4I8D - chain A; structure by X-ray diffraction, 2.48 A resolution.

Chain A:
Protein: Beta-D-glucoside glucohydrolase
Organism: Trichoderma reesei
Notes: EC 3.2.1.21
UniProt: Q12715 (Q12715_HYPJE); residues 0-713 here correspond to UniProt positions 31-744 (UniProt number = residue number + 31)
Sequence (714 residues; each row starts with the number of its first residue; numbering starts at 0):
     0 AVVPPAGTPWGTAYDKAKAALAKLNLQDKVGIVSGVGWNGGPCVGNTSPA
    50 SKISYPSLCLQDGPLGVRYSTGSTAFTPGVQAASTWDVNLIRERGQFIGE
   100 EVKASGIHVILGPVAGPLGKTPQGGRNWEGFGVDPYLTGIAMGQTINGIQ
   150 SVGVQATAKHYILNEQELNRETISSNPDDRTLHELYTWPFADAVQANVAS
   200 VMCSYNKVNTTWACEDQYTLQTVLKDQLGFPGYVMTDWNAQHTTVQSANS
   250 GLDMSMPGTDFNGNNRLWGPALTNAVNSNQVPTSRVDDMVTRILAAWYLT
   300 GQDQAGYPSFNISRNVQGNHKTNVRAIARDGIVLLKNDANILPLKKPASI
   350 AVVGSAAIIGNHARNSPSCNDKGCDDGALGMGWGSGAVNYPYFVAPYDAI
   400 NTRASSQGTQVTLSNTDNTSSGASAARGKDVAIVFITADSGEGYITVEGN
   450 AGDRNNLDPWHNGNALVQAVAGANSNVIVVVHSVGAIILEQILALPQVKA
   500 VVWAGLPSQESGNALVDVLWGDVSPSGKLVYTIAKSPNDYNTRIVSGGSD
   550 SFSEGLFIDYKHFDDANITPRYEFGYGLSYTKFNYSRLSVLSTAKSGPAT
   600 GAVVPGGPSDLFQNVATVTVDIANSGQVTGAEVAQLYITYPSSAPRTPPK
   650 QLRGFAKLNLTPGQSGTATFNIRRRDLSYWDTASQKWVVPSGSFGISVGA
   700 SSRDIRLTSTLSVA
Unresolved in the structure: 0-2
Disulfide bonds: Cys42-Cys58, Cys202-Cys213, Cys368-Cys373
Covalent attachments: glycan linked to Asn208; N-acetylglucosamine (NAG) linked to Asn310
Small-molecule neighbours: beta-D-glucopyranose (BGC): Val43, Asp61, Arg67, Leu110, Arg125, Lys158, His159, Arg169, Met201, Tyr204, Asp236, Trp237, Ser384, Glu441
What the authors report for this chain:
  - post-translational modification sites: Asn208, Asn310
  - specificity-determining residues: Trp37, Phe260, Tyr443 (proposed by the authors, not directly observed)

Overview:
Chain A binds beta-D-glucopyranose. N-acetylglucosamine is covalently linked to Asn310. From the paper:
specificity determinants Trp37, Phe260 and Tyr443; modification sites Asn208 and Asn310.
Chain A is Beta-D-glucoside glucohydrolase (Trichoderma reesei); the structure, Crystal Structure of
Beta-D-glucoside glucohydrolase from Trichoderma reesei, was determined by X-ray diffraction together with
3ZYZ and 3ZZ1 from the same study.
